9KRC - chains A and B; structure by X-ray diffraction, 1.40 A resolution.

== Chain A (and B) ==
Molecule: Cytochrome c6
Organism: Synechococcus elongatus PCC 7942
Notes: chain B of this document is another copy of the same molecule, construct and numbering; everything in this record applies to it too
Reference sequence: P25935 (CYC6_SYNE7); residues 1-87 here correspond to UniProt positions 25-111 (UniProt number = residue number + 24)
Chain sequence (89 residues; row label = number of the first residue in the row; numbers below 1 keep their minus sign (Gly-1 is residue -1)):
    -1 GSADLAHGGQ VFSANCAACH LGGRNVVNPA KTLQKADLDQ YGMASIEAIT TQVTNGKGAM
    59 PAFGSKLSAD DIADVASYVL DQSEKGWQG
Differences from the reference sequence: expression tag (-1 to 0)
Glycans and other covalent adducts: heme c (HEC) linked to Cys14, Cys17
Bound ions: heme c Fe: His18, Met58
Small-molecule neighbours: heme c (HEC): Asn13, His18, Asn23, Val25, Lys29, Thr30, Leu31, Asp35, Leu36, Tyr39, Met41, Ile47, Gln50, Val51, Lys55, Gly56, Ala57, Met58, Pro59, Phe61, Val73, Val77
What the authors report for this chain:
  - conformationally variable residues: Gln8, Arg22, Glu45, Thr48, Lys64, Glu82
  - self-association interface (contacts with another copy of this molecule): Ala16, Val24, Val25, Gly56, Ala57, Met58, Pro59, Lys64

== How chain A and chain B interact ==
Pairs across the interface (6; chain A residue first):
  Cys17(A) with Val25(B), hydrophobic
  Val25(A) with Cys17(B), hydrophobic; Val25(B), hydrophobic
  Ala57(A) with Pro59(B)
  Pro59(A) with Ala57(B); Pro59(B), hydrophobic
Interface residues without a listed pair, chain A (8 interface residues in all): Ala16, Val24, Met58, Lys64
Interface residues without a listed pair, chain B (7 interface residues in all): Ala16, Val24, Gly56

== In short ==
8 residues of chain A and 7 residues of chain B are in contact. Covalently linked heme c: at Cys14(A). The
heme c Fe site is built by His18(A) and Met58(A). The paper reports conformational variability at Gln8(A),
Arg22(A) and Glu45(A) among others; a self-association interface involving Ala16(A), Val24(A) and Val25(A)
among others.
Both chains are Cytochrome c6 (Synechococcus elongatus PCC 7942). Entry 9KRC (Crystal structure of oxidiized
cytochrome C6 from synechococcus elongatus pcc 7942) was determined by X-ray diffraction (same publication as
9KRD and 9KRR).
